4WLS - chains B and Y of the 6 polymer chains in the assembly; structure by X-ray diffraction, 2.10 A resolution.

[Chain B]
Name: HTH-type transcriptional regulator CueR
Organism: Escherichia coli DH5[alpha]
Reference sequence: P0A9G4 (CUER_ECOLI); residues 1-128 here = UniProt positions 1-128
Sequence (128 residues; numbered 1 to 128; the number before each row is that of its first residue):
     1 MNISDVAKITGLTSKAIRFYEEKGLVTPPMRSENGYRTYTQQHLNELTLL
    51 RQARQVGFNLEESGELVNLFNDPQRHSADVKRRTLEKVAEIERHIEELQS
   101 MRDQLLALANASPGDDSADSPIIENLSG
Not modelled in the structure: 112-128
Construct notes: engineered mutation Ser-112 (Cys in P0A9G4), Ser-120 (Cys in P0A9G4)
Modified / non-standard residues: Mse-1 (selenomethionine; parent Met); Mse-30 (selenomethionine; parent Met); Mse-101 (selenomethionine; parent Met)
Reported in the primary citation:
  - binding site for Copa promoter DNA non-template strand: Lys-15, Arg-18, Phe-19, Tyr-36
  - specificity-determining residues: Lys-15 (proposed by the authors, not directly observed)

[Chain Y]
Molecule: Copa promoter DNA template strand
Sequence (26 nucleotides; each row starts with the number of its first residue):
     1 TAAACCTTCCAGCAAGGGGAAGGTCA

[How chain B and chain Y interact]
Contacting residue pairs (15):
  Asn-2(B) / DC6(Y)  phosphate contact
  Ile-3(B) / DC6(Y)  hydrogen bond to the phosphate
  Ile-3(B) / DT7(Y)  phosphate contact
  Ser-4(B) / DC5(Y)  phosphate contact
  Ser-4(B) / DC6(Y)  hydrogen bond to the phosphate
  Arg-18(B) / DT7(Y)  salt bridge to the phosphate
  Arg-18(B) / DT8(Y)  base contact
  Arg-31(B) / DT7(Y)  phosphate contact
  Arg-31(B) / DT8(Y)  salt bridge to the phosphate
  Gly-35(B) / DT7(Y)  sugar contact
  Tyr-36(B) / DC5(Y)  base contact
  Tyr-36(B) / DC6(Y)  sugar contact
  Tyr-36(B) / DT7(Y)  phosphate contact
  Arg-37(B) / DT7(Y)  salt bridge to the phosphate
  Arg-37(B) / DT8(Y)  salt bridge to the phosphate

[In short]
Chain B and chain Y form an interface of 8 and 4 residues respectively, with 2 hydrogen bonds and 4 salt
bridges. Polar pairs include Ile-3(B)/DC6(Y), Ser-4(B)/DC6(Y) and Arg-18(B)/DT7(Y). The paper reports a
binding site for Copa promoter DNA non-template strand at Lys-15(B), Arg-18(B) and Phe-19(B) among others; the
specificity determinant Lys-15(B).
Chain B is HTH-type transcriptional regulator CueR (Escherichia coli DH5[alpha]) and chain Y is Copa promoter
DNA template strand; the structure, Crystal structure of the metal-free (repressor) form of E. Coli CUER, a
copper efflux regulator, bound ..., was determined by X-ray diffraction, deposited together with 4WLW.
